8WH8 - chains A and J of the 11 polymer chains in the assembly; structure by electron microscopy, 3.60 A resolution.

Chain A:
Molecule: Histone H3.1
Organism: Arabidopsis thaliana
UniProtKB: P59226 (H31_ARATH); residues 0-135 here correspond to UniProt positions 1-136 (UniProt number = residue number + 1)
Chain sequence (136 residues; row label = number of the first residue in the row; numbering starts at 0):
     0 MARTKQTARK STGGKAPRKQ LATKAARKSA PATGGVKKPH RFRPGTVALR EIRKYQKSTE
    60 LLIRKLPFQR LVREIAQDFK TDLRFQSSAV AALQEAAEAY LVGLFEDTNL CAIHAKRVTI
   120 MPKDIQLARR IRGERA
Not modelled in the structure: 0-40, 135
UniProt features mapped onto this chain:
  - site: Lys-14 (Not N6-methylated), Lys-27 (Not N6-acetylated), Ala-31 (Recognition by ATXR5 and ATXR6), Lys-36 (Not N6-acetylated)
  - modified residue: Lys-4 (N6,N6,N6-trimethyllysine), Lys-9 (N6,N6,N6-trimethyllysine), Ser-10 (Phosphoserine), Thr-11 (Phosphothreonine), Lys-14 (N6-acetyllysine), Lys-18 (N6-acetyllysine), Lys-23 (N6-acetyllysine), Lys-27 (N6,N6,N6-trimethyllysine), Ser-28 (Phosphoserine), Lys-36 (N6,N6,N6-trimethyllysine)

Chain J:
Molecule: antisense strand (147-nt DNA)
Sequence (147 nucleotides; row label = number of the first residue in the row):
     1 ATCGGATGTA TATATCTGAC ACGTGCCTGG AGACTAGGGA GTAATCCCCT TGGGCGGTTA
    61 AACGCGGGGG ACAGCGCGTA CGTGCGTTTA AGCGGTGCTA GAGCTGTCTA CGACCAATTG
   121 AGCGGCCTCG GCACCGGGAT TCTCGAT
Not modelled in the structure: 1-13, 139-147

Interface between chain A and chain J:
Residue-residue contacts (8):
  Arg-72(A) with DT50(J), salt bridge to the phosphate
  Arg-83(A) with DC49(J), sugar contact; DT50(J), phosphate contact
  Gln-85(A) with DC49(J), phosphate contact
  Arg-116(A) with DA71(J), phosphate contact
  Val-117(A) with DA71(J), hydrogen bond to the phosphate
  Thr-118(A) with DA71(J), hydrogen bond to the phosphate
  Met-120(A) with DA71(J), sugar contact
Interface residues without a listed pair, chain A (10 interface residues in all): Phe-84, Ser-86, Lys-115
Interface residues without a listed pair, chain J (4 interface residues in all): DC72

Overview:
10 residues of chain A face 4 of chain J across their interface, with 2 hydrogen bonds and 1 salt bridge.
Polar contacts include Val-117(A)/DA71(J), Thr-118(A)/DA71(J) and Arg-72(A)/DT50(J).
Chain A is Histone H3.1 (Arabidopsis thaliana) and chain J is antisense strand (147-nt DNA); the structure,
Structure of DDM1-nucleosome complex in ADP state, was determined by electron microscopy (same publication as
8WH5, 8WH9, 8WHA and 8WHB).
